Entry 6IFU (electron microscopy, 3.05 A resolution); this record covers chains H and J of the 10 polymer chains in the assembly.

# Chain H
Molecule: Type III-A CRISPR-associated RAMP protein Csm5
Source organism: Streptococcus thermophilus ND03
Reference sequence: A0A2U2M038 (A0A2U2M038_STRTR); residues 1-357 here = UniProt positions 1-357
Chain sequence (357 residues; row label = number of the first residue in the row):
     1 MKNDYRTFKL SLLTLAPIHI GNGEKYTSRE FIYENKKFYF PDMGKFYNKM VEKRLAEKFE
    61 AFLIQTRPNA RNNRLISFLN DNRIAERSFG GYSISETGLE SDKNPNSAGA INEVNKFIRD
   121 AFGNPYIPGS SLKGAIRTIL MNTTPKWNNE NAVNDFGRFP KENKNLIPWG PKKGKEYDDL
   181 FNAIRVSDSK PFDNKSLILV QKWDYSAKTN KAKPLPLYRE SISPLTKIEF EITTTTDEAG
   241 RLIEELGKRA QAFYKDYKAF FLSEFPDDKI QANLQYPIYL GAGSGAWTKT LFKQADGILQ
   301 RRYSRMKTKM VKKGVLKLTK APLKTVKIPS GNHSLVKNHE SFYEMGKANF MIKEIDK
Disordered / not traced: 1-2, 102-105, 326-333, 356-357

# Chain J
Molecule: CTR2
Sequence (50 nucleotides; row label = number of the first residue in the row):
     1 GGUAGGAAUG GGUAAUUAUA GCGAGCUAGA AAGCCAAAGG AAGUUUUGUC
Disordered / not traced: 1-6, 35-50

# Interface between chain H and chain J
Pairs across the interface (16):
  Ser28(H) - G12(J)  hydrogen bond to the phosphate
  Asn69(H) - G10(J)  hydrogen bond to the phosphate
  Ala70(H) - G10(J)  hydrogen bond to the phosphate
  Ala70(H) - G11(J)  phosphate contact
  Asn73(H) - G11(J)  phosphate contact
  Arg74(H) - G11(J)  salt bridge to the phosphate
  Asn112(H) - G12(J)  phosphate contact
  Glu113(H) - G12(J)  phosphate contact
  Trp169(H) - A20(J)  base contact
  Leu215(H) - G12(J)  base contact
  Pro216(H) - G11(J)  base contact
  Pro216(H) - G12(J)  base contact
  Leu217(H) - G12(J)  base contact
  Arg305(H) - A14(J)  hydrogen bond to the sugar
  Lys307(H) - U13(J)  base contact
  Lys307(H) - A14(J)  hydrogen bond to the sugar
Also at the interface, not in a pair above, chain H (16 interface residues in all): Pro68, Arg71, Pro214
Also at the interface, not in a pair above, chain J (7 interface residues in all): A15

# Overview
16 residues of chain H and 7 residues of chain J are in contact; the contacts include 5 hydrogen bonds and 1
salt bridge. Polar pairs include Arg305(H)-A14(J), Lys307(H)-A14(J) and Ser28(H)-G12(J).
Here chain H is Type III-A CRISPR-associated RAMP protein Csm5 (Streptococcus thermophilus ND03) and chain J
is CTR2. Entry 6IFU (Cryo-EM structure of type III-A Csm-CTR2-dsDNA complex) was determined by electron
microscopy, deposited together with 6IFK, 6IFL, 6IFN, 6IFR, 6IFY, 6IFZ and 6IG0.
